6DJV - chains C and D of the 7 polymer chains in the assembly; structure by electron microscopy, 3.90 A resolution.

Chain C (and D):
Molecule: Chaperone protein ClpB
Source organism: Mycobacterium tuberculosis
Notes: chain D of this document is another copy of the same molecule, construct and numbering; everything in this record applies to it too
UniProt: A0A045JSR5 (A0A045JSR5_MYCTX); numbering as in UniProt (aligned over 1-848)
Chain sequence (848 residues; row label = number of the first residue in the row):
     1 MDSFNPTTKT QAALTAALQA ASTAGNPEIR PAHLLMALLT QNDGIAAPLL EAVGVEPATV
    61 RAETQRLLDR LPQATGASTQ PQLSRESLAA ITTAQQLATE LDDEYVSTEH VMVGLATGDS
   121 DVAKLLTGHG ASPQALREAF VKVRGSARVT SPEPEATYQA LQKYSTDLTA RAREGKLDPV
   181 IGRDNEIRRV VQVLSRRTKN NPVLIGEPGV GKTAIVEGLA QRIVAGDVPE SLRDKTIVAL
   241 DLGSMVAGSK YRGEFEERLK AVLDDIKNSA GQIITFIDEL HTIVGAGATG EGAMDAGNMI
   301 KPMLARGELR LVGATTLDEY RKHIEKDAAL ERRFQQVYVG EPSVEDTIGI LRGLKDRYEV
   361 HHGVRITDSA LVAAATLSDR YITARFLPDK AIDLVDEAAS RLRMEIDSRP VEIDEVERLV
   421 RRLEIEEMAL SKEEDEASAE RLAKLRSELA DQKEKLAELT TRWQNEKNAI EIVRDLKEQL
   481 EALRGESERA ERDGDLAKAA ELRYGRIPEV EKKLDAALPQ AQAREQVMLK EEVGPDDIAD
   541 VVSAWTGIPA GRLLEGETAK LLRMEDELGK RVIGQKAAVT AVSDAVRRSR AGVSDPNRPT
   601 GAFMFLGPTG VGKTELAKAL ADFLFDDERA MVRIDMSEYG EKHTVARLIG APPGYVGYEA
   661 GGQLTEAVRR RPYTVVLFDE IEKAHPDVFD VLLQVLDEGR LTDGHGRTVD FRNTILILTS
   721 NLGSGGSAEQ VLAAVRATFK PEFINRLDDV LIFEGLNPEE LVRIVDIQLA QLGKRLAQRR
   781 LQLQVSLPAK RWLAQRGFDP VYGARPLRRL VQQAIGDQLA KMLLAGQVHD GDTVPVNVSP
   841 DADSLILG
Disordered / not traced: 1-158, 291-292, 432-441, 470-529, 846-848 (chain D: 1-158, 289-294, 411-529, 846-848)
Residues lining bound ligands:
  - ATP-gamma-S (AGS; phosphothiophosphoric acid-adenylate ester), molecule 1: D178, P179, V180, I181, R183, P208, G209, V210, G211, K212, T213, A214, E279, I350, L354, P388, D389, I392
  - ATP-gamma-S (AGS), molecule 2: R571, V572, I573, T609, G610, V611, G612, K613, T614, E615, E680, N721, Q768, A804, R805, R808
From the paper describing this entry:
  - binding site for casein polyAlanine model: Y251, Y655, V656
  - self-association interface (contacts with another copy of this molecule); pairs are residue here / residue on that copy: D414-R188
  - mutagenesis - P410A, V656A, Y658A: abolished catalytic activity

Chain C / chain D interface:
Contacting residue pairs - 112 pairs, chain C then chain D:
  D178(C) - R197(D)  salt bridge
  P208(C) - R332(D)
  G209(C) - R332(D)
  G243(C) - E256(D)
  S244(C) - K260(D)  hydrogen bond (backbone-side chain)
  V246(C) - G253(D)
  V246(C) - E256(D)
  A247(C) - G253(D)
  A247(C) - E257(D)
  A247(C) - K260(D)
  S249(C) - R252(D)
  K250(C) - Y251(D)
  K250(C) - R252(D)
  K250(C) - E254(D)  salt bridge
  F255(C) - R252(D)
  T282(C) - N298(D)
  G285(C) - D295(D)
  A286(C) - D295(D)
  G287(C) - R252(D)
  T289(C) - R252(D)
  R357(C) - R197(D)
  Y358(C) - R197(D)
  H361(C) - R197(D)
  H362(C) - S195(D)
  R385(C) - E331(D)  hydrogen bond (side chain-backbone)
  R385(C) - F334(D)  hydrogen bond (side chain-backbone)
  D389(C) - R332(D)  salt bridge
  D393(C) - R196(D)  salt bridge
  D393(C) - K199(D)  salt bridge
  D396(C) - R196(D)  salt bridge
  D396(C) - R197(D)  hydrogen bond (side chain-backbone)
  E397(C) - R196(D)  salt bridge
  E397(C) - Q335(D)
  S400(C) - Q192(D)
  S400(C) - S195(D)
  R401(C) - Q192(D)
  M404(C) - Q192(D)
  M404(C) - P229(D)  hydrophobic
  V411(C) - R188(D)
  D414(C) - R188(D)  hydrogen bond (backbone-side chain)
  E415(C) - R188(D)
  R418(C) - D184(D)  salt bridge
  R418(C) - R188(D)
  R418(C) - R222(D)
  R422(C) - I181(D)
  E426(C) - G349(D)
  E426(C) - R352(D)  salt bridge
  A429(C) - K355(D)  hydrogen bond (backbone-side chain)
  L430(C) - R352(D)
  L430(C) - D368(D)
  L442(C) - R352(D)
  A544(C) - R189(D)  hydrogen bond (backbone-side chain)
  W545(C) - R189(D)
  W545(C) - Q335(D)
  W545(C) - Q336(D)
  T609(C) - N745(D)
  R633(C) - E698(D)  salt bridge
  R633(C) - R700(D)
  D635(C) - Q694(D)
  S637(C) - D690(D)  hydrogen bond (side chain-backbone)
  S637(C) - Q694(D)
  E638(C) - T702(D)  hydrogen bond
  H643(C) - P652(D)
  H643(C) - Y655(D)
  A646(C) - P653(D)
  R647(C) - I649(D)
  R647(C) - P653(D)
  R647(C) - D703(D)  hydrogen bond (side chain-backbone)
  R647(C) - G704(D)
  A651(C) - P653(D)
  V656(C) - Y658(D)  hydrophobic
  E659(C) - R321(D)
  E659(C) - K322(D)
  A660(C) - R321(D)
  Q663(C) - G706(D)
  E666(C) - R321(D)  salt bridge
  R669(C) - R321(D)
  R670(C) - L317(D)
  R670(C) - R321(D)
  R671(C) - Y338(D)
  E680(C) - L693(D)
  E680(C) - R746(D)  salt bridge
  K683(C) - D690(D)
  K683(C) - K740(D)
  K683(C) - E742(D)  salt bridge
  R707(C) - E325(D)
  N721(C) - E742(D)  hydrogen bond
  R775(C) - S594(D)  hydrogen bond (side chain-backbone)
  R775(C) - D595(D)  salt bridge
  R775(C) - P596(D)
  L776(C) - V593(D)  hydrophobic
  R779(C) - A591(D)  hydrogen bond (side chain-backbone)
  R779(C) - G592(D)
  Y802(C) - N745(D)
  R805(C) - D697(D)  salt bridge
  R805(C) - N745(D)
  R808(C) - D595(D)  salt bridge
  R808(C) - R598(D)
  R809(C) - N745(D)  hydrogen bond (side chain-backbone)
  R809(C) - L747(D)
  Q812(C) - R588(D)  hydrogen bond
  Q812(C) - R598(D)  hydrogen bond
  Q813(C) - D749(D)
  D817(C) - D584(D)
  D817(C) - R588(D)
  L819(C) - V593(D)  hydrophobic
  A820(C) - R587(D)
  K821(C) - R587(D)
  L824(C) - L561(D)  hydrophobic
  L824(C) - L562(D)  hydrophobic
  L824(C) - R587(D)
  L824(C) - A591(D)  hydrophobic
Also at the interface, not in a pair above, chain C (88 interface residues in all): G248, Y251, T316, D407, G610, T614, G640, T644, Y655, G657, L772, P806, G816, L823, A825
Also at the interface, not in a pair above, chain D (78 interface residues in all): V193, T198, E230, K326, A328, A329, G654, D687, P741, I744, D748

Overview:
The interface between chain C and chain D involves 88 residues on one side and 78 on the other; the contacts
include 16 hydrogen bonds and 16 salt bridges. Polar pairs include D178(C)-R197(D), K250(C)-E254(D) and
D389(C)-R332(D). From the paper: a binding site for casein polyAlanine model at Y251(C), Y655(C) and V656(C);
P410A, V656A and Y658A of chain C abolish catalytic activity.
Chain C and chain D are both Chaperone protein ClpB (Mycobacterium tuberculosis); the structure, Mtb ClpB in
complex with ATPgammaS and casein, Conformer 2, was determined by electron microscopy together with 6DJU and
6ED3 from the same study.
